4PY2 - chain A; structure by X-ray diffraction, 2.15 A resolution.

== Chain A ==
Name: Methionine--tRNA ligase
From: Brucella melitensis
Notes: EC 6.1.1.10
UniProt: Q2YQ76 (Q2YQ76_BRUA2); numbering as in UniProt (aligned over 1-515)
Sequence (536 residues; row label = number of the first residue in the row; numbers below 1 keep their minus sign (Met-20 is residue -20)):
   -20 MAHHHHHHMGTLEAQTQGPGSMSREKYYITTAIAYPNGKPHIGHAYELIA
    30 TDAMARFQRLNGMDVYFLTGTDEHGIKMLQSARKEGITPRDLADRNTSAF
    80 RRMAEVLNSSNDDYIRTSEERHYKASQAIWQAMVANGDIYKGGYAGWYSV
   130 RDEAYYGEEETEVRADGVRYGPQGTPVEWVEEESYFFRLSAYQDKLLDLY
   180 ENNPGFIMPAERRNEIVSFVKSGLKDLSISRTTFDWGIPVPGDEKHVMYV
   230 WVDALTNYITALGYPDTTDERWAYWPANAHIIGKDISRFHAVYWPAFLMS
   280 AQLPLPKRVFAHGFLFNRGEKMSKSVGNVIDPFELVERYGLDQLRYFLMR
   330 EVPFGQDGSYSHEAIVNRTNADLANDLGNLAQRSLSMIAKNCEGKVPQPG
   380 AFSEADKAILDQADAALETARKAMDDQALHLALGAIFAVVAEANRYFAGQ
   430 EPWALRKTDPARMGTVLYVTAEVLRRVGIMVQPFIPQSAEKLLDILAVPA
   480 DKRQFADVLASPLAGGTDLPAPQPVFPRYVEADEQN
Not modelled in the structure: -20 to 2, 298-308, 509-515
Differences from the reference sequence: expression tag (-20 to 0)
Small-molecule neighbours: 43E (1-{3-[(3,5-dichlorobenzyl)amino]propyl}-3-thiophen-3-ylurea): Ala11, Ile12, Tyr14, Asp51, His53, Gly54, Phe213, Met227, Tyr228, Val229, Trp230, Asp232, Ala233, Leu234, Asn236, Tyr237, Ile265, Phe268, His269
Reported in the primary citation:
  - conformationally variable residues (side-chain flip): Tyr14, Trp230
  - binding site for 43E: Asp51, Phe213

== Summary ==
Ligands of chain A: compound 43E. From the paper: a binding site for 43E at Asp51 and Phe213; conformational
variability at Tyr14 and Trp230.
Chain A is Methionine--tRNA ligase (Brucella melitensis); the structure, Crystal structure of methionyl-tRNA
synthetase MetRS from Brucella melitensis in complex with inhibitor
1-{3-[(3,5-DICHLOROBENZYL)AMINO]PROPYL}-3-THIOPHEN-3-YLUREA, was determined by X-ray diffraction together with
5K0S, 5K0T and 4DLP from the same study.
